8BX8 - chains H and I of the 18 polymer chains in the assembly; structure by electron microscopy, 30.30 A resolution (very low resolution: no residue pairs are listed; an interface is given only as per-side residue counts).

== Chain H ==
Name: Dynein light chain
Organism: Tetrahymena thermophila
UniProt: Q1HFW2 (Q1HFW2_TETTH); residues 1-92 here = UniProt positions 1-92
Amino-acid sequence (92 residues; numbered 1 to 92; the number before each row is that of its first residue):
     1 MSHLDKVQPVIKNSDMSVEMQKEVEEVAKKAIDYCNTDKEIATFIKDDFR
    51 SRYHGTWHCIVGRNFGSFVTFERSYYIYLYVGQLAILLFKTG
Unresolved in the structure: 1

== Chain I ==
Name: Dynein light chain
Organism: Tetrahymena thermophila
UniProt: Q1HFX0 (Q1HFX0_TETTH); residues 1-110 here = UniProt positions 1-110
Amino-acid sequence (110 residues; each row starts with the number of its first residue):
     1 MEQEKAVTDMDINELRKLMIGKAIINSSDMQGDLLQEAQDVIQSGIENNS
    51 APVLNIEAACKYIKENLDKKFGPTWQCIIGEGYAYDVTVQNNTLLFMFYN
   101 GNLAVLIFKS
Unresolved in the structure: 1-4

== Chain H / chain I interface ==
At this resolution (30 A) residue pairs are not listed: 24 residues of chain H and 23 of chain I lie at the interface.

== Overview ==
Chain H and chain I form an interface of 24 and 23 residues respectively.
Here chain H is Dynein light chain and chain I is Dynein light chain, both from Tetrahymena thermophila. Entry
8BX8 (In situ outer dynein arm from Chlamydomonas reinhardtii in the post-power stroke state) was determined
by electron microscopy together with 8BWY from the same study.
